Entry 5OCY (X-ray diffraction, 2.60 A resolution); this record covers chains H and C of the 3 polymer chains in the assembly.

# Chain H
Molecule: ACPA E4 Fab fragment - heavy chain
Source organism: Homo sapiens
Notes: antibody fragment or engineered binder
Sequence (220 residues; numbered 1 to 220; the number before each row is that of its first residue):
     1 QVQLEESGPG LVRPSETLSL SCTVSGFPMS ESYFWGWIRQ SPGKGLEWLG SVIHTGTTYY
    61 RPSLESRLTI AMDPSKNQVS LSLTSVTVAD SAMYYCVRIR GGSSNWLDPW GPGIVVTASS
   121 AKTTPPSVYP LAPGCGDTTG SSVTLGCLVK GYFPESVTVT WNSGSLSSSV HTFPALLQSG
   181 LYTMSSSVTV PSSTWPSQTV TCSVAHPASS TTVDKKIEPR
Unresolved in the structure: 134-138, 164-167
Cystine bridges: C22-C96, C147-C202

# Chain C
Molecule: Cii-C-48-cit
Sequence (18 residues; row label = number of the first residue in the row; numbering starts at 0):
     0 CEAGEPGERG LKGHRGCA
Unresolved in the structure: 0-3, 13-17
Modified positions: R8 (citrulline; CIR)

# Interface between chain H and chain C
Pairs across the interface - 23 pairs, chain H then chain C:
  F34(H) with P5(C); G6(C); E7(C); R8(C)
  W48(H) with R8(C)
  S51(H) with R8(C)
  I53(H) with P5(C); G6(C)
  T57(H) with G6(C)
  Y59(H) with E7(C); R8(C), hydrogen bond (side chain-backbone)
  I99(H) with R8(C)
  G101(H) with E7(C); R8(C)
  G102(H) with E4(C); E7(C), hydrogen bond (backbone-backbone); R8(C); G9(C), hydrogen bond (backbone-backbone)
  S103(H) with G9(C); L10(C); K11(C)
  N105(H) with R8(C); G9(C), hydrogen bond (side chain-backbone)
Interface residues without a listed pair, chain H (13 interface residues in all): S32, R100

# Summary
Chain H and chain C form an interface of 13 and 8 residues respectively, with 4 hydrogen bonds. Polar contacts
include Y59(H)-R8(C), N105(H)-G9(C) and G102(H)-E7(C).
Here chain H is ACPA E4 Fab fragment - heavy chain (Homo sapiens) and chain C is Cii-C-48-cit. Entry 5OCY
(Crystal structure of ACPA E4 in complex with CII-C-48-CIT) was determined by X-ray diffraction, deposited
together with 5OCK, 5OCX, 5OD0 and 5OD8.
